PDB entry 6GBU | X-ray diffraction, 3.44 A resolution | chains H and E of the 8 polymer chains in the assembly

[Chain H]
Protein: Intersectin-1
From: Homo sapiens
UniProt: Q15811 (ITSN1_HUMAN), isoform Q15811-9; residues 1-65 here correspond to UniProt positions 1069-1133 (UniProt number = residue number + 1068)
Chain sequence (65 residues; each row starts with the number of its first residue):
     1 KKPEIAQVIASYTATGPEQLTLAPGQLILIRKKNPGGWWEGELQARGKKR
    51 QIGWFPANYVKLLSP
Not modelled in the structure: 1-2

[Chain E]
Protein: F-BAR and double SH3 domains protein 2
From: Homo sapiens
UniProt: O94868 (FCSD2_HUMAN), isoform O94868-2; residues 1-63 here correspond to UniProt positions 511-573 (UniProt number = residue number + 510)
Chain sequence (63 residues; each row starts with the number of its first residue):
     1 ASVCFVKALYDYEGQTDDELSFPEGAIIRILNKENQDDDGFWEGEFNGRI
    51 GVFPSVLVEELSA
Not modelled in the structure: 1-5, 32-41, 58-63

[Chain H / chain E interface]
Pairs across the interface (9):
  P3(H) with Y10(E), hydrogen bond (backbone-side chain)
  I5(H) with Y10(E); V56(E), hydrophobic
  L27(H) with V56(E), hydrophobic; L57(E), hydrophobic
  L29(H) with V56(E), hydrophobic
  Q44(H) with V56(E)
  S64(H) with Y10(E)
  P65(H) with Y10(E)
Also at the interface, not in a pair above, chain H (8 interface residues in all): L63
Also at the interface, not in a pair above, chain E (6 interface residues in all): L9, P54, S55

[Summary]
Chain H and chain E form an interface of 8 and 6 residues respectively; the contacts include 1 hydrogen bond.
The hydrogen-bonded pair is P3(H)-Y10(E).
Here chain H is Intersectin-1 and chain E is F-BAR and double SH3 domains protein 2, both from Homo sapiens.
Entry 6GBU (Crystal structure of the second SH3 domain of FCHSD2 (SH3-2) in complex with the fourth SH3 ...)
was determined by X-ray diffraction.
